PDB entry 7QHF | X-ray diffraction, 1.63 A resolution | chain A

[Chain A]
Name: Iron hydrogenase 1
From: Clostridium pasteurianum
Notes: EC 1.12.7.2
UniProt: P29166 (PHF1_CLOPA); residue numbers follow UniProt; this construct covers 1-574
Amino-acid sequence (584 residues; each row starts with the number of its first residue):
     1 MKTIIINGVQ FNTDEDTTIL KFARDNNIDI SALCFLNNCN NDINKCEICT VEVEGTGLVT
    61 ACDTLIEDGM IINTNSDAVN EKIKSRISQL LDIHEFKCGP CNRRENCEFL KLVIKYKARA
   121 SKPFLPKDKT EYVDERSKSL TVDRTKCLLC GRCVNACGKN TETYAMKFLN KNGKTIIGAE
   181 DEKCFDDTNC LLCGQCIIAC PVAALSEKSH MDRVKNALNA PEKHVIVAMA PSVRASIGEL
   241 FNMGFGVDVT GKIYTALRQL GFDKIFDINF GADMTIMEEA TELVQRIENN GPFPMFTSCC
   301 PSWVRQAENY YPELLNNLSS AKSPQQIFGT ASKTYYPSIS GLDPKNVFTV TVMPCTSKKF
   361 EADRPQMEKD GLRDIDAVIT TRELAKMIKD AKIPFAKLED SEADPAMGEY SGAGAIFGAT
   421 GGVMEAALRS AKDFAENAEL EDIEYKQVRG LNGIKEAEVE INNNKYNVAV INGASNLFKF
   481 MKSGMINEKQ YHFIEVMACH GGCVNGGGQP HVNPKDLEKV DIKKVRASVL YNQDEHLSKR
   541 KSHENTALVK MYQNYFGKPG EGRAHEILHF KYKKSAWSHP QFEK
Disordered / not traced: 1, 581-584
Construct notes: engineered mutation Ser-302 (Gly in P29166); expression tag (575-584)
UniProt features mapped onto this chain:
  - binding site ([2Fe-2S] cluster): Cys-34, Cys-46, Cys-49, Cys-62
  - binding site ([4Fe-4S] cluster): His-94, Cys-98, Cys-101, Cys-107, Cys-147, Cys-150, Cys-153, Cys-157, Cys-190, Cys-193, Cys-196, Cys-200, Cys-300, Cys-355, Cys-499, Cys-503
  - binding site (Fe(2+)): Cys-503
Bound ions: 2Fe-2S cluster Fe: Cys-34, Cys-46, Cys-49, Cys-62; Mg2+ site 1: Asn-40, Asp-42; 4Fe-4S cluster Fe site 1: His-94, Cys-98, Cys-101, Cys-107; 4Fe-4S cluster Fe site 2: Cys-147, Cys-150, Cys-153, Cys-200; 4Fe-4S cluster Fe site 3: Cys-157, Cys-190, Cys-193, Cys-196; Mg2+ site 2 near Leu-218 (its only coordinating residue here); 4Fe-4S cluster Fe site 4: Cys-300, Cys-355, Cys-499, Cys-503; Fe ion near Cys-503 (its only coordinating residue here)
Residues lining bound ligands:
  - 402 (dicarbonyl[bis(cyanide-kappaC)]-mu-(iminodimethanethiolatato-1kappaS:2kappaS)-mu-(oxomethylidene)diiron(2+)): Ala-230, Pro-231, Ser-232, Ile-268, Ala-272, Cys-299, Cys-300, Ser-323, Pro-324, Gln-325, Met-353, Pro-354, Cys-355, Lys-358, Phe-417, Gly-418, Val-423, Met-497, Cys-503
  - 2Fe-2S cluster (FES): Ala-32, Leu-33, Cys-34, Phe-35, Asn-40, Lys-45, Cys-46, Glu-47, Cys-49, Thr-60, Cys-62
  - 4Fe-4S cluster (SF4), molecule 1: His-94, Glu-95, Phe-96, Lys-97, Cys-98, Cys-101, Arg-103, Arg-104, Cys-107, Phe-109, Leu-110, Lys-146, Val-202, Ala-203
  - 4Fe-4S cluster (SF4), molecule 2: Leu-140, Cys-157, Thr-161, Thr-163, Ala-165, Met-166, Phe-185, Cys-190, Leu-191, Leu-192, Cys-193, Gly-194, Gln-195, Cys-196
  - 4Fe-4S cluster (SF4), molecule 3: Cys-147, Leu-148, Leu-149, Cys-150, Gly-151, Arg-152, Cys-153, Ile-177, Ala-199, Cys-200, Pro-201, Val-202, Ala-204, Leu-205
  - 4Fe-4S cluster (SF4), molecule 4: Cys-193, Cys-299, Cys-300, Pro-301, Ser-302, Pro-354, Cys-355, Ser-357, Lys-358, Met-497, Ala-498, Cys-499, Gly-502, Cys-503, Gly-506
Reported in the primary citation:
  - mutagenesis - G302S: unchanged catalytic activity on sodium dithionite and methyl viologen
  - mutagenesis - G302S: increased stability in response to O2
  - contacts within the chain: Leu-191/Ser-302 (backbone contact), Ser-302/Ser-357 (hydrogen bond)
  - conformationally variable residues (side-chain flip): Ser-357
  - 4Fe-4S cluster coordination: Cys-355, Cys-503 (citing earlier work)

[In short]
Chain A binds compound 402, 4 copies of 4Fe-4S cluster and 2Fe-2S cluster. Curated annotation (UniProt) lists
4 [2Fe-2S] cluster-binding residues, 16 [4Fe-4S] cluster-binding residues and Fe2+-binding residue Cys-503.
The paper reports that G302S increases stability in response to O2; 4Fe-4S cluster coordination by Cys-355 and
Cys-503.
Chain A is Iron hydrogenase 1 (Clostridium pasteurianum); the structure, [FeFe]-hydrogenase I from Clostridium
pasteurianum (CpI), variant G302S, was determined by X-ray diffraction (same publication as 8CJY).
